8GSG - chains A and B of the 4 polymer chains in the assembly; structure by X-ray diffraction, 2.05 A resolution.

# Chain A
Name: Insulin A chain
From: Homo sapiens
UniProtKB: P01308 (INS_HUMAN); residues 1-21 here correspond to UniProt positions 90-110 (UniProt number = residue number + 89)
Chain sequence (21 residues; numbered 1 to 21; the number before each row is that of its first residue):
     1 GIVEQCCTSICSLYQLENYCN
Disulfides: Cys-6/Cys-11
Ligand contacts: m-cresol (CRS): Cys-11, Ser-12, Leu-13, Leu-16

# Chain B
Name: Insulin B chain
From: Homo sapiens
UniProtKB: P01308 (INS_HUMAN); residues 1-30 here correspond to UniProt positions 25-54 (UniProt number = residue number + 24)
Chain sequence (30 residues; each row starts with the number of its first residue):
     1 FVNQHLCGSHLVEALYLVCGERGFFYTPKT
Ion coordination: Na+: Thr-30 (shared with 1 residue of chain C)
Ligand contacts: m-cresol (CRS): Val-2, Asn-3, Gln-4, Leu-6, Val-18

# How chain A and chain B interact
Pairs across the interface - 38 pairs, chain A then chain B:
  Gly-1(A) / Thr-30(B)  hydrogen bond (backbone-side chain)
  Ile-2(A) / Leu-11(B)  hydrophobic
  Ile-2(A) / Leu-15(B)  hydrophobic
  Val-3(A) / Pro-28(B)
  Cys-6(A) / His-5(B)
  Cys-6(A) / Leu-6(B)  hydrogen bond (backbone-backbone)
  Cys-6(A) / Leu-11(B)  hydrophobic
  Cys-7(A) / His-5(B)
  Cys-7(A) / Leu-6(B)  hydrogen bond (backbone-backbone)
  Cys-7(A) / Cys-7(B)  disulfide
  Thr-8(A) / His-5(B)  hydrogen bond (backbone-side chain)
  Ser-9(A) / His-5(B)
  Ile-10(A) / Asn-3(B)
  Ile-10(A) / Gln-4(B)
  Ile-10(A) / His-5(B)
  Cys-11(A) / Asn-3(B)
  Ser-12(A) / Asn-3(B)
  Leu-13(A) / Phe-1(B)  hydrophobic
  Leu-13(A) / Val-18(B)  hydrophobic
  Leu-16(A) / Leu-11(B)  hydrophobic
  Leu-16(A) / Ala-14(B)  hydrophobic
  Leu-16(A) / Leu-15(B)  hydrophobic
  Leu-16(A) / Val-18(B)  hydrophobic
  Glu-17(A) / Val-18(B)
  Glu-17(A) / Arg-22(B)  salt bridge
  Asn-18(A) / Phe-25(B)
  Tyr-19(A) / Leu-15(B)  hydrophobic
  Tyr-19(A) / Phe-24(B)
  Tyr-19(A) / Phe-25(B)  hydrogen bond (backbone-backbone)
  Cys-20(A) / Cys-19(B)  disulfide
  Cys-20(A) / Arg-22(B)
  Cys-20(A) / Gly-23(B)
  Cys-20(A) / Phe-24(B)  hydrophobic
  Cys-20(A) / Phe-25(B)
  Asn-21(A) / Arg-22(B)  hydrogen bond (side chain-backbone)
  Asn-21(A) / Gly-23(B)  hydrogen bond (backbone-backbone)
  Asn-21(A) / Phe-24(B)  hydrogen bond (side chain-backbone)
  Asn-21(A) / Phe-25(B)
Also at the interface, not in a pair above, chain B (19 interface residues in all): Tyr-26, Thr-27
Disulfides between the chains: Cys-7(A)/Cys-7(B), Cys-20(A)/Cys-19(B)

# In short
Chain A and chain B form an interface of 17 and 19 residues respectively; the contacts include 2 disulfide
bonds, 8 hydrogen bonds and 1 salt bridge. Among the polar pairs are Glu-17(A)/Arg-22(B), Gly-1(A)/Thr-30(B)
and Thr-8(A)/His-5(B). M-cresol is bound between chain A and chain B.
Here chain A is Insulin A chain and chain B is Insulin B chain, both from Homo sapiens. Entry 8GSG (T3R3 form
of Human insulin with single Zn) was determined by X-ray diffraction.
